1VQO - chains 0 and 1 of the 32 polymer chains in the assembly; structure by X-ray diffraction, 2.20 A resolution.

Chain 0:
Molecule: 23S ribosomal RNA
Source organism: Haloarcula marismortui
Sequence (2922 nucleotides; numbered 2 to 2923; the number before each row is that of its first residue):
     2 UUGGCUACUA UGCCAGCUGG UGGAUUGCUC GGCUCAGGCG CUGAUGAAGG ACGUGCCAAG
    62 CUGCGAUAAG CCAUGGGGAG CCGCACGGAG GCGAAGAACC AUGGAUUUCC GAAUGAGAAU
   122 CUCUCUAACA AUUGCUUCGC GCAAUGAGGA ACCCCGAGAA CUGAAACAUC UCAGUAUCGG
   182 GAGGAACAGA AAACGCAAUG UGAUGUCGUU AGUAACCGCG AGUGAACGCG AUACAGCCCA
   242 AACCGAAGCC CUCACGGGCA AUGUGGUGUC AGGGCUACCU CUCAUCAGCC GACCGUCUCG
   302 ACGAAGUCUC UUGGAACAGA GCGUGAUACA GGGUGACAAC CCCGUACUCG AGACCAGUAC
   362 GACGUGCGGU AGUGCCAGAG UAGCGGGGGU UGGAUAUCCC UCGCGAAUAA CGCAGGCAUC
   422 GACUGCGAAG GCUAAACACA ACCUGAGACC GAUAGUGAAC AAGUAGUGUG AACGAACGCU
   482 GCAAAGUACC CUCAGAAGGG AGGCGAAAUA GAGCAUGAAA UCAGUUGGCG AUCGAGCGAC
   542 AGGGCAUACA AGGUCCCUCG ACGAAUGACC GACGCGCGAG CGUCCAGUAA GACUCACGGG
   602 AAGCCGAUGU UCUGUCGUAC GUUUUGAAAA ACGAGCCAGG GAGUGUGUCU GCAUGGCAAG
   662 UCUAACCGGA GUAUCCGGGG AGGCACAGGG AAACCGACAU GGCCGCAGGG CUUUGCCCGA
   722 GGGCCGCCGU CUUCAAGGGC GGGGAGCCAU GUGGACACGA CCCGAAUCCG GACGAUCUAC
   782 GCAUGGACAA GAUGAAGCGU GCCGAAAGGC ACGUGGAAGU CUGUUAGAGU UGGUGUCCUA
   842 CAAUACCCUC UCGUGAUCUA UGUGUAGGGG UGAAAGGCCC AUCGAGUCCG GCAACAGCUG
   902 GUUCCAAUCG AAACAUGUCG AAGCAUGACC UCCGCCGAGG UAGUCUGUGA GGUAGAGCGA
   962 CCGAUUGGUG UGUCCGCCUC CGAGAGGAGU CGGCACACCU GUCAAACUCC AAACUUACAG
  1022 ACGCCGUUUG ACGCGGGGAU UCCGGUGCGC GGGGUAAGCC UGUGUACCAG GAGGGGAACA
  1082 ACCCAGAGAU AGGUUAAGGU CCCCAAGUGU GGAUUAAGUG UAAUCCUCUG AAGGUGGUCU
  1142 CGAGCCCUAG ACAGCCGGGA GGUGAGCUUA GAAGCAGCUA CCCUCUAAGA AAAGCGUAAC
  1202 AGCUUACCGG CCGAGGUUUG AGGCGCCCAA AAUGAUCGGG ACUCAAAUCC ACCACCGAGA
  1262 CCUGUCCGUA CCACUCAUAC UGGUAAUCGA GUAGAUUGGC GCUCUAAUUG GAUGGAAGUA
  1322 GGGGUGAAAA CUCCUAUGGA CCGAUUAGUG ACGAAAAUCC UGGCCAUAGU AGCAGCGAUA
  1382 GUCGGGUGAG AACCCCGACG GCCUAAUGGA UAAGGGUUCC UCAGCACUGC UGAUCAGCUG
  1442 AGGGUUAGCC GGUCCUAAGU CAUACCGCAA CUCGACUAUG ACGAAAUGGG AAACGGGUUA
  1502 AUAUUCCCGU GCCACUAUGC AGUGAAAGUU GACGCCCUGG GGUCGAUCAC GCUGGGCAUU
  1562 CGCCCAGUCG AACCGUCCAA CUCCGUGGAA GCCGUAAUGG CAGGAAGCGG ACGAACGGCG
  1622 GCAUAGGGAA ACGUGAUUCA ACCUGGGGCC CAUGAAAAGA CGAGCAUAGU GUCCGUACCG
  1682 AGAACCGACA CAGGUGUCCA UGGCGGCGAA AGCCAAGGCC UGUCGGGAGC AACCAACGUU
  1742 AGGGAAUUCG GCAAGUUAGU CCCGUACCUU CGGAAGAAGG GAUGCCUGCU CCGGAACGGA
  1802 GCAGGUCGCA GUGACUCGGA AGCUCGGACU GUCUAGUAAC AACAUAGGUG ACCGCAAAUC
  1862 CGCAAGGACU CGUACGGUCA CUGAAUCCUG CCCAGUGCAG GUAUCUGAAC ACCUCGUACA
  1922 AGAGGACGAA GGACCUGUCA ACGGCGGGGG UAACUAUGAC CCUCUUAAGG UAGCGUAGUA
  1982 CCUUGCCGCA UCAGUAGCGG CUUGCAUGAA UGGAUUAACC AGAGCUUCAC UGUCCCAACG
  2042 UUGGGCCCGG UGAACUGUAC AUUCCAGUGC GGAGUCUGGA GACACCCAGG GGGAAGCGAA
  2102 GACCCUAUGG AGCUUUACUG CAGGCUGUCG CUGAGACGUG GUCGCCGAUG UGCAGCAUAG
  2162 GUAGGAGACA CUACACAGGU ACCCGCGCUA GCGGGCCACC GAGUCAACAG UGAAAUACUA
  2222 CCCGUCGGUG ACUGCGACUC UCACUCCGGG AGGAGGACAC CGAUAGCCGG GCAGUUUGAC
  2282 UGGGGCGGUA CGCGCUCGAA AAGAUAUCGA GCGCGCCCUA UGGCUAUCUC AGCCGGGACA
  2342 GAGACCCGGC GAAGAGUGCA AGAGCAAAAG AUAGCUUGAC AGUGUUCUUC CCAACGAGGA
  2402 ACGCUGACGC GAAAGCGUGG UCUAGCGAAC CAAUUAGCCU GCUUGAUGCG GGCAAUUGAU
  2462 GACAGAAAAG CUACCCUAGG GAUAACAGAG UCGUCACUCG CAAGAGCACA UAUCGACCGA
  2522 GUGGCUUGCU ACCUCGAUGU CGGUUCCCUC CAUCCUGCCC GUGCAGAAGC GGGCAAGGGU
  2582 GAGGUUGUUC GCCUAUUAAA GGAGGUCGUG AGCUGGGUUU AGACCGUCGU GAGACAGGUC
  2642 GGCUGCUAUC UACUGGGUGU GUAAUGGUGU CUGACAAGAA CGACCGUAUA GUACGAGAGG
  2702 AACUACGGUU GGUGGCCACU GGUGUACCGG UUGUUCGAGA GAGCACGUGC CGGGUAGCCA
  2762 CGCCACACGG GGUAAGAGCU GAACGCAUCU AAGCUCGAAA CCCACUUGGA AAAGAGACAC
  2822 CGCCGAGGUC CCGCGUACAA GACGCGGUCG AUAGACUCGG GGUGUGCGCG UCGAGGUAAC
  2882 GAGACGUUAA GCCCACGAGC ACUAACAGAC CAAAGCCAUC AU
Unresolved in the structure: 2-9, 126-127, 715, 971-998, 1560, 1952-1963, 2137-2236, 2339-2343, 2665-2666, 2915-2923
Sequence notes: modified residue (628, 2587-2588, 2619, 2621)
Modified residues: 1MA (6-hydro-1-methyladenosine-5'-monophosphate) at position 628, OMU (o2'-methyluridine 5'-monophosphate) at position 2587, OMG (o2'-methylguanosine-5'-monophosphate) at position 2588, UR3 (3-methyluridine-5'-monophoshate) at position 2619, PSU (pseudouridine-5'-monophosphate) at position 2621

Chain 1:
Name: 50S ribosomal protein L37e
Source organism: Haloarcula marismortui
UniProt: P32410 (RL37_HALMA); residue numbers follow UniProt; this construct covers 0-56
Sequence (57 residues; row label = number of the first residue in the row; numbering starts at 0):
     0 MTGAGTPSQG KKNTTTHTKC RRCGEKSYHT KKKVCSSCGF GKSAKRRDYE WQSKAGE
Unresolved in the structure: 0

How chain 0 and chain 1 interact:
Residue-residue contacts (120):
  A49(0) - Arg45(1)  base contact
  G50(0) - Arg21(1)  hydrogen bond to the base
  G50(0) - Arg45(1)  base contact
  G51(0) - Cys22(1)  hydrogen bond to the sugar
  G51(0) - Gly23(1)  hydrogen bond to the sugar
  C111(0) - Arg20(1)  hydrogen bond to the sugar
  G112(0) - Arg20(1)  salt bridge to the phosphate
  G112(0) - Arg21(1)  hydrogen bond to the phosphate
  G112(0) - Phe39(1)  phosphate contact
  A113(0) - Arg21(1)  salt bridge to the phosphate
  A113(0) - Phe39(1)  phosphate contact
  A113(0) - Ala43(1)  phosphate contact
  A119(0) - Arg20(1)  base contact
  A120(0) - Thr17(1)  base contact
  A120(0) - Lys18(1)  hydrogen bond to the sugar
  A120(0) - Arg20(1)  salt bridge to the phosphate
  A120(0) - Tyr27(1)  hydrogen bond to the phosphate
  A120(0) - Thr29(1)  hydrogen bond to the base
  A120(0) - Lys32(1)  salt bridge to the phosphate
  U121(0) - Lys18(1)  base contact
  U121(0) - Cys19(1)  base contact
  U121(0) - Arg20(1)  sugar contact
  U121(0) - Gly23(1)  base contact
  A148(0) - Ala43(1)  phosphate contact
  A148(0) - Lys44(1)  salt bridge to the phosphate
  A148(0) - Arg45(1)  phosphate contact
  G149(0) - Lys44(1)  phosphate contact
  G149(0) - Arg45(1)  hydrogen bond to the phosphate
  A177(0) - Ala54(1)  phosphate contact
  U178(0) - Glu49(1)  phosphate contact
  U178(0) - Trp50(1)  phosphate contact
  U178(0) - Ala54(1)  phosphate contact
  C179(0) - Tyr48(1)  phosphate contact
  C179(0) - Glu49(1)  hydrogen bond to the phosphate
  G182(0) - Lys44(1)  salt bridge to the phosphate
  U470(0) - Thr15(1)  hydrogen bond to the sugar
  U470(0) - His16(1)  sugar contact
  U470(0) - Lys25(1)  phosphate contact
  G471(0) - His16(1)  hydrogen bond to the sugar
  G471(0) - Lys25(1)  salt bridge to the phosphate
  G471(0) - Ser26(1)  phosphate contact
  G471(0) - Ser35(1)  hydrogen bond to the sugar
  A472(0) - Ser26(1)  hydrogen bond to the phosphate
  A472(0) - Ser35(1)  sugar contact
  A472(0) - Ser36(1)  phosphate contact
  A472(0) - Arg46(1)  hydrogen bond to the sugar
  A472(0) - Trp50(1)  sugar contact
  A473(0) - Arg46(1)  salt bridge to the phosphate
  A473(0) - Gln51(1)  hydrogen bond to the phosphate
  G771(0) - Trp50(1)  base contact
  G772(0) - Tyr48(1)  sugar contact
  G772(0) - Trp50(1)  hydrogen bond to the sugar
  A773(0) - Arg46(1)  hydrogen bond to the sugar
  A773(0) - Tyr48(1)  hydrogen bond to the phosphate
  A773(0) - Trp50(1)  sugar contact
  C774(0) - Ser35(1)  phosphate contact
  C774(0) - Arg46(1)  salt bridge to the phosphate
  G775(0) - His16(1)  salt bridge to the phosphate
  G775(0) - His28(1)  salt bridge to the phosphate
  G775(0) - Lys31(1)  sugar contact
  G775(0) - Ser35(1)  phosphate contact
  A776(0) - His28(1)  salt bridge to the phosphate
  A776(0) - Lys31(1)  salt bridge to the phosphate
  U777(0) - Lys11(1)  base contact
  U777(0) - Asn12(1)  hydrogen bond to the base
  U777(0) - Thr13(1)  hydrogen bond to the base
  U777(0) - Thr15(1)  base contact
  C778(0) - Ser7(1)  sugar contact
  C778(0) - Lys10(1)  phosphate contact
  C778(0) - Lys11(1)  sugar contact
  U779(0) - Lys10(1)  salt bridge to the phosphate
  A843(0) - Thr5(1)  sugar contact
  U845(0) - Gly2(1)  sugar contact
  U845(0) - Gly4(1)  phosphate contact
  U845(0) - Thr5(1)  hydrogen bond to the phosphate
  A846(0) - Pro6(1)  phosphate contact
  U862(0) - Asn12(1)  phosphate contact
  G863(0) - Lys30(1)  salt bridge to the phosphate
  U864(0) - Lys30(1)  salt bridge to the phosphate
  C881(0) - Lys11(1)  hydrogen bond to the base
  A882(0) - Ala3(1)  sugar contact
  A882(0) - Gly4(1)  sugar contact
  A882(0) - Thr5(1)  base contact
  U883(0) - Ala3(1)  phosphate contact
  C890(0) - Trp50(1)  hydrogen bond to the sugar
  G891(0) - Trp50(1)  sugar contact
  G891(0) - Ser52(1)  sugar contact
  G891(0) - Lys53(1)  salt bridge to the phosphate
  G891(0) - Ala54(1)  phosphate contact
  G892(0) - Lys53(1)  salt bridge to the phosphate
  G892(0) - Ala54(1)  hydrogen bond to the phosphate
  C893(0) - Lys53(1)  phosphate contact
  A894(0) - Lys53(1)  salt bridge to the phosphate
  A1414(0) - Asn12(1)  hydrogen bond to the sugar
  G1415(0) - Asn12(1)  sugar contact
  G1415(0) - Thr14(1)  hydrogen bond to the phosphate
  U1473(0) - Lys41(1)  hydrogen bond to the base
  U1473(0) - Ser42(1)  hydrogen bond to the base
  U1473(0) - Lys44(1)  base contact
  C1474(0) - Lys41(1)  phosphate contact
  C1687(0) - Gln8(1)  hydrogen bond to the sugar
  C1687(0) - Gly9(1)  hydrogen bond to the base
  C1687(0) - Lys11(1)  sugar contact
  G1688(0) - Thr5(1)  hydrogen bond to the sugar
  G1688(0) - Gln8(1)  sugar contact
  G1694(0) - Thr5(1)  hydrogen bond to the base
  G1694(0) - Pro6(1)  sugar contact
  G1694(0) - Gly9(1)  base contact
  G1695(0) - Pro6(1)  hydrogen bond to the sugar
  G1695(0) - Gly9(1)  hydrogen bond to the base
  G1695(0) - Lys10(1)  sugar contact
  U1696(0) - Gly9(1)  sugar contact
  A1836(0) - Thr1(1)  hydrogen bond to the sugar
  A1836(0) - Gly2(1)  sugar contact
  A1836(0) - Ala3(1)  hydrogen bond to the sugar
  A1836(0) - Ser7(1)  base contact
  G1837(0) - Thr1(1)  hydrogen bond to the phosphate
  G1837(0) - Gly2(1)  base contact
  G1837(0) - Ala3(1)  hydrogen bond to the base
  G1837(0) - Gly4(1)  hydrogen bond to the base
Interface residues without a listed pair, chain 0 (59 interface residues in all): A52, A114, G181, A844, A861, A1413

Summary:
Chain 0 and chain 1 form an interface of 59 and 47 residues respectively; the contacts include 40 hydrogen
bonds and 19 salt bridges. Polar pairs include G50(0)-Arg21(1), A120(0)-Thr29(1) and U777(0)-Asn12(1).
Chain 0 is 23S ribosomal RNA and chain 1 is 50S ribosomal protein L37e, both from Haloarcula marismortui; the
structure, The structure of CCPMN bound to the large ribosomal subunit haloarcula marismortui, was determined
by X-ray diffraction, deposited together with 1VQ4, 1VQ5, 1VQ8, 1VQ9, 1VQK, 1VQL, 1VQM and 1VQP.
